1R9Q - chain A; structure by X-ray diffraction, 2.05 A resolution.

== Chain A ==
Name: Glycine betaine-binding periplasmic protein
From: Escherichia coli
Reference sequence: P14177 (PROX_ECOLI); residues 1-309 here correspond to UniProt positions 22-330 (UniProt number = residue number + 21)
Chain sequence (309 residues; each row starts with the number of its first residue):
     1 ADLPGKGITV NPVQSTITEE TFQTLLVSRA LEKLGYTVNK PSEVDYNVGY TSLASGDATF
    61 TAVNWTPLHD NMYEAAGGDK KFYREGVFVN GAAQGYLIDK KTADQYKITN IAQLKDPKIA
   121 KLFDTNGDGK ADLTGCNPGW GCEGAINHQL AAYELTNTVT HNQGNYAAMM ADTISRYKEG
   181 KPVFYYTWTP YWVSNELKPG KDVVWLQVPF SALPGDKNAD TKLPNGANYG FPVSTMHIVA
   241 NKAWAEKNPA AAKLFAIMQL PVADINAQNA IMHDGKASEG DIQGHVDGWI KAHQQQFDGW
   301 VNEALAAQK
Disulfide bonds: Cys136-Cys142
Small-molecule neighbours: 1,1-dimethyl-prolinium (PBE): Ile17, Glu20, Tyr46, Trp65, Leu68, His69, Gln94, Trp140, Gly141, Cys142, Tyr186, Trp188

== Overview ==
Chain A binds 1,1-dimethyl-prolinium.
Chain A is Glycine betaine-binding periplasmic protein (Escherichia coli); the structure, structure analysis
of ProX in complex with proline betaine, was determined by X-ray diffraction, deposited together with 1R9L.
